PDB entry 7ZT6 | electron microscopy, 3.50 A resolution | chains A and B

[Chain A]
Name: X-ray repair cross-complementing protein 6
Source organism: Homo sapiens
Notes: EC 3.6.4.-, 4.2.99.-
UniProtKB: P12956 (XRCC6_HUMAN); residue numbers follow UniProt; this construct covers 1-609
Sequence (646 residues; each row starts with the number of its first residue; numbers below 1 keep their minus sign (Met-36 is residue -36)):
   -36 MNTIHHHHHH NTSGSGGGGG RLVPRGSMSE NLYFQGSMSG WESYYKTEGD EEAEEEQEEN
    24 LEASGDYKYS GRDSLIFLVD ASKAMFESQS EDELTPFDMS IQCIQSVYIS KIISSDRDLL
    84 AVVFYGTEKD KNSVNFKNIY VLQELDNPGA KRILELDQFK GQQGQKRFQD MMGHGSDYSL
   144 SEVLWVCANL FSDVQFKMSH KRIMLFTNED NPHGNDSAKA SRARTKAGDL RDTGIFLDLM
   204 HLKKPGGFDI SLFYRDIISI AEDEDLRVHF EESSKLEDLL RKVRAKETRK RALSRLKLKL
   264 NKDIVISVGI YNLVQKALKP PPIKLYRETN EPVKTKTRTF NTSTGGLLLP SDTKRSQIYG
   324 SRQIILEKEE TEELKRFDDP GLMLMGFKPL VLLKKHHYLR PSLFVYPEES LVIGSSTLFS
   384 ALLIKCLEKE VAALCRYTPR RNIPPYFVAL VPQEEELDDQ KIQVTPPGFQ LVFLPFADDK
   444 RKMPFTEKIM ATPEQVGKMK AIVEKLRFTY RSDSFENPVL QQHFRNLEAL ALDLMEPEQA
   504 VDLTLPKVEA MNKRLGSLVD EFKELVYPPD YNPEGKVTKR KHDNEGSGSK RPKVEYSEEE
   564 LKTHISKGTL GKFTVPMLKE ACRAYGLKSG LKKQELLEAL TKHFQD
Disordered / not traced: -36 to 33, 535-609
Sequence notes: initiating methionine (-36); expression tag (-35 to 0)
Small-molecule neighbours: inositol hexakisphosphate (IHP): Lys357, His359, His360, Lys443
Swiss-Prot annotation at these positions:
  - region: Val578 to Glu583 (Interaction with BAX)
  - active site: Lys31 (Schiff-base intermediate with DNA)
  - modified residue: Ser2 (N-acetylserine), Ser6 (Phosphoserine), Ser27 (Phosphoserine), Lys31 (N6-acetyllysine), Ser51 (Phosphoserine), Ser306 (Phosphoserine), Lys317 (N6-acetyllysine), Lys331 (N6-acetyllysine), Lys338 (N6-acetyllysine), Thr455 (Phosphothreonine), Lys461 (N6-acetyllysine), Ser477 (Phosphoserine), Ser520 (Phosphoserine), Lys539 (N6-acetyllysine), Lys542 (N6-acetyllysine), Lys544 (N6-acetyllysine), Ser550 (Phosphoserine), Lys553 (N6-acetyllysine), Lys556 (N6-acetyllysine), Ser560 (Phosphoserine) and 1 more in UniProt
  - cross-link (Glycyl lysine isopeptide (Lys-Gly)): Lys287 (interchain with G-Cter in SUMO2), Lys317 (interchain with G-Cter in SUMO2), Lys556 (interchain with G-Cter in SUMO2)
  - mutagenesis: Lys31 (K31A: Diminishes the ability to form a Schiff base. Abolishes adduct formation; when associated with A-160 and A-164), Lys160 (K160A: Abolishes adduct formation; when associated with A-31 and A-160), Lys164 (K164A: Abolishes adduct formation; when associated with A-31 and A-164), Lys539 (K539Q: Complete loss of suppression of BAX-induced apoptosis; K539R: No effect on suppression of BAX-induced apoptosis), Lys542 (K542Q: Complete loss of suppression of BAX-induced apoptosis; K542R: No effect on suppression of BAX-induced apoptosis), Lys544 (K544R: No effect on suppression of BAX-induced apoptosis), Lys553 (K553Q: Partial loss of suppression of BAX-induced apoptosis; K553R: No effect on suppression of BAX-induced apoptosis), Lys556 (K556R: No effect on suppression of BAX-induced apoptosis), Lys570 (K570R: Loss of methylation; loss of anti-apoptotic activity; no effect on XRCC5 stabilization)

[Chain B]
Name: X-ray repair cross-complementing protein 5
Source organism: Homo sapiens
Notes: EC 3.6.4.-
UniProtKB: P13010 (XRCC5_HUMAN); residues 1-732 here = UniProt positions 1-732
Sequence (732 residues; each row starts with the number of its first residue):
     1 MVRSGNKAAV VLCMDVGFTM SNSIPGIESP FEQAKKVITM FVQRQVFAEN KDEIALVLFG
    61 TDGTDNPLSG GDQYQNITVH RHLMLPDFDL LEDIESKIQP GSQQADFLDA LIVSMDVIQH
   121 ETIGKKFEKR HIEIFTDLSS RFSKSQLDII IHSLKKCDIS LQFFLPFSLG KEDGSGDRGD
   181 GPFRLGGHGP SFPLKGITEQ QKEGLEIVKM VMISLEGEDG LDEIYSFSES LRKLCVFKKI
   241 ERHSIHWPCR LTIGSNLSIR IAAYKSILQE RVKKTWTVVD AKTLKKEDIQ KETVYCLNDD
   301 DETEVLKEDI IQGFRYGSDI VPFSKVDEEQ MKYKSEGKCF SVLGFCKSSQ VQRRFFMGNQ
   361 VLKVFAARDD EAAAVALSSL IHALDDLDMV AIVRYAYDKR ANPQVGVAFP HIKHNYECLV
   421 YVQLPFMEDL RQYMFSSLKN SKKYAPTEAQ LNAVDALIDS MSLAKKDEKT DTLEDLFPTT
   481 KIPNPRFQRL FQCLLHRALH PREPLPPIQQ HIWNMLNPPA EVTTKSQIPL SKIKTLFPLI
   541 EAKKKDQVTA QEIFQDNHED GPTAKKLKTE QGGAHFSVSS LAEGSVTSVG SVNPAENFRV
   601 LVKQKKASFE EASNQLINHI EQFLDTNETP YFMKSIDCIR AFREEAIKFS EEQRFNNFLK
   661 ALQEKVEIKQ LNHFWEIVVQ DGITLITKEE ASGSSVTAEE AKKFLAPKDK PSGDTAAVFE
   721 EGGDVDDLLD MI
Disordered / not traced: 1-5, 171-180, 546-732
Small-molecule neighbours: inositol hexakisphosphate (IHP): Asp222, Lys363, His411, Lys413, Tyr416, Lys481
Swiss-Prot annotation at these positions:
  - region: Leu138 to Leu165 (Leucine-zipper)
  - motif: Glu720 to Leu728 (EEXXXDL motif)
  - modified residue: Lys144 (N6-acetyllysine), Ser255 (Phosphoserine), Ser258 (Phosphoserine), Lys265 (N6-acetyllysine), Ser318 (Phosphoserine), Lys332 (N6-acetyllysine), Thr535 (Phosphothreonine), Ser577 (Phosphoserine), Ser579 (Phosphoserine), Ser580 (Phosphoserine), Lys660 (N6-acetyllysine), Lys665 (N6-acetyllysine), Thr715 (Phosphothreonine)
  - cross-link (Glycyl lysine isopeptide (Lys-Gly)): Lys195 (interchain with G-Cter in SUMO2), Lys532 (interchain with G-Cter in SUMO2), Lys534 (interchain with G-Cter in SUMO2), Lys566 (interchain with G-Cter in SUMO2), Lys568 (interchain with G-Cter in SUMO2), Lys669 (interchain with G-Cter in SUMO2), Lys688 (interchain with G-Cter in SUMO2)
  - mutagenesis: Glu720 to Glu721 (Abolishes interaction with PRKDC and its recruitment to sites of DNA damage), Asp726 to Asp727 (Abolishes interaction with PRKDC and its recruitment to sites of DNA damage)

[Chain A / chain B interface]
Residue-residue contacts - 318 pairs, chain A then chain B:
  Ile75(A) - Tyr316(B)  hydrophobic
  Asn110(A) - Ser318(B)
  Pro111(A) - Gly317(B)
  Pro111(A) - Ser318(B)  hydrogen bond (backbone-side chain)
  Gly112(A) - Ser318(B)
  Gly112(A) - Asp319(B)
  Ala113(A) - Asp319(B)  hydrogen bond (backbone-side chain)
  Glu227(A) - Ser436(B)
  Ala248(A) - Gln432(B)
  Thr251(A) - Gln432(B)
  Thr251(A) - Tyr433(B)
  Arg252(A) - Tyr433(B)
  Lys253(A) - Met434(B)
  Ile267(A) - Leu530(B)
  Ile267(A) - Lys534(B)
  Val268(A) - Leu539(B)
  Tyr274(A) - Phe435(B)  hydrophobic
  Asn275(A) - Arg431(B)
  Leu276(A) - Asp429(B)
  Leu276(A) - Leu430(B)
  Leu276(A) - Arg431(B)  hydrogen bond (backbone-backbone)
  Leu276(A) - Tyr433(B)  hydrophobic
  Val277(A) - Met357(B)  hydrophobic
  Val277(A) - Asp429(B)
  Val277(A) - Leu430(B)  hydrophobic
  Gln278(A) - Asp429(B)  hydrogen bond (backbone-backbone)
  Gln278(A) - Arg431(B)  hydrogen bond
  Lys279(A) - Met357(B)
  Lys279(A) - Gln423(B)
  Lys279(A) - Asp429(B)
  Ala280(A) - Glu428(B)
  Ala280(A) - Asp429(B)  hydrogen bond (backbone-side chain)
  Pro283(A) - Phe314(B)
  Pro285(A) - Gln312(B)
  Pro285(A) - Gly313(B)
  Pro285(A) - Phe314(B)  hydrophobic
  Ile286(A) - Gln312(B)
  Ile286(A) - Gly313(B)  hydrogen bond (backbone-backbone)
  Lys287(A) - Ile310(B)
  Lys287(A) - Ile311(B)
  Leu288(A) - Asp309(B)
  Leu288(A) - Ile310(B)
  Leu288(A) - Ile311(B)  hydrogen bond (backbone-backbone)
  Leu288(A) - Gly313(B)
  Leu288(A) - Ile320(B)  hydrophobic
  Leu288(A) - Val321(B)
  Tyr289(A) - Val305(B)  hydrophobic
  Tyr289(A) - Asp309(B)
  Tyr289(A) - Ile311(B)
  Arg290(A) - Glu308(B)
  Arg290(A) - Asp309(B)  hydrogen bond (backbone-backbone)
  Arg290(A) - Ile311(B)
  Glu294(A) - Leu297(B)
  Glu294(A) - Asn298(B)
  Glu294(A) - Asp299(B)  hydrogen bond (side chain-backbone)
  Pro295(A) - Asn298(B)
  Val296(A) - Cys296(B)
  Lys297(A) - Tyr295(B)
  Lys297(A) - Cys296(B)  hydrogen bond (backbone-backbone)
  Lys297(A) - Asn298(B)  hydrogen bond
  Thr298(A) - Thr293(B)  hydrogen bond
  Thr298(A) - Val294(B)  hydrogen bond (side chain-backbone)
  Thr298(A) - Tyr295(B)
  Thr298(A) - Cys296(B)
  Lys299(A) - Cys296(B)
  Thr300(A) - Thr293(B)  hydrogen bond (backbone-side chain)
  Thr300(A) - Val294(B)
  Arg301(A) - Lys291(B)  hydrogen bond (backbone-side chain)
  Arg301(A) - Glu292(B)
  Thr302(A) - Lys291(B)  hydrogen bond (backbone-side chain)
  Thr302(A) - Glu292(B)  hydrogen bond (backbone-backbone)
  Phe303(A) - Gln290(B)
  Phe303(A) - Lys291(B)
  Asn304(A) - Gln290(B)  hydrogen bond (backbone-backbone)
  Ser306(A) - Asp288(B)
  Ser306(A) - Ile289(B)
  Leu311(A) - Ile289(B)  hydrophobic
  Asp315(A) - Val279(B)
  Asp315(A) - Asp280(B)
  Asp315(A) - Ala281(B)  hydrogen bond (backbone-backbone)
  Thr316(A) - Val278(B)
  Thr316(A) - Val279(B)
  Lys317(A) - Thr277(B)
  Lys317(A) - Val278(B)
  Lys317(A) - Val279(B)  hydrogen bond (backbone-backbone)
  Lys317(A) - Ala281(B)
  Arg318(A) - Trp276(B)
  Arg318(A) - Thr277(B)
  Arg318(A) - Val278(B)
  Ser319(A) - Trp276(B)
  Ser319(A) - Thr277(B)  hydrogen bond (backbone-side chain)
  Gln320(A) - Lys274(B)  hydrogen bond (side chain-backbone)
  Gln320(A) - Thr275(B)  hydrogen bond (side chain-backbone)
  Gln320(A) - Trp276(B)
  Ile321(A) - Lys274(B)
  Tyr322(A) - Phe88(B)
  Tyr322(A) - Lys274(B)
  Arg325(A) - Phe88(B)
  Arg325(A) - Asp89(B)  salt bridge
  Arg325(A) - Ala498(B)
  Gln326(A) - Leu284(B)
  Ile327(A) - Leu494(B)  hydrophobic
  Ile327(A) - Arg497(B)
  Ile327(A) - Ala498(B)  hydrophobic
  Ile328(A) - Arg497(B)
  Leu329(A) - Trp276(B)  hydrophobic
  Leu329(A) - Arg497(B)
  Glu333(A) - Arg497(B)  salt bridge
  Glu333(A) - Leu505(B)
  Thr334(A) - Trp276(B)
  Leu337(A) - Arg489(B)
  Leu337(A) - Cys493(B)  hydrophobic
  Arg339(A) - Ile508(B)
  Phe340(A) - Pro485(B)
  Phe340(A) - Ile508(B)  hydrophobic
  Phe340(A) - Trp513(B)
  Met348(A) - Met461(B)
  Met348(A) - Pro518(B)
  Gly349(A) - Met461(B)
  Gly349(A) - Leu463(B)
  Phe350(A) - Ile458(B)  hydrophobic
  Phe350(A) - Met461(B)  hydrogen bond (backbone-backbone)
  Phe350(A) - Ser462(B)
  Phe350(A) - Leu463(B)  hydrogen bond (backbone-backbone)
  Lys351(A) - Asp475(B)  salt bridge
  Lys351(A) - Phe477(B)
  Lys351(A) - Thr479(B)
  Pro352(A) - Ala464(B)
  Leu355(A) - Ala464(B)  hydrophobic
  Leu355(A) - Leu473(B)
  Lys357(A) - Arg353(B)
  Lys358(A) - Arg353(B)
  Lys358(A) - Phe356(B)
  Lys358(A) - Phe409(B)
  His359(A) - Val361(B)
  His359(A) - Phe409(B)
  His359(A) - His411(B)
  His360(A) - Arg353(B)
  Tyr361(A) - Ile267(B)
  Tyr361(A) - Phe356(B)  hydrophobic
  Tyr361(A) - Met357(B)  hydrogen bond (side chain-backbone)
  Tyr361(A) - Gly358(B)  hydrogen bond (side chain-backbone)
  Tyr361(A) - Gln360(B)
  Tyr361(A) - Val361(B)
  Leu362(A) - Ile267(B)  hydrophobic
  Leu362(A) - Asn359(B)
  Pro364(A) - Gly358(B)
  Phe367(A) - Phe435(B)  hydrophobic
  Tyr369(A) - Phe435(B)  hydrophobic
  Tyr369(A) - Ser436(B)  hydrogen bond (side chain-backbone)
  Tyr369(A) - Leu438(B)
  Glu372(A) - Tyr444(B)  hydrogen bond
  Ser373(A) - Ala542(B)
  Leu374(A) - Ile540(B)
  Leu374(A) - Glu541(B)
  Leu374(A) - Ala542(B)  hydrogen bond (backbone-backbone)
  Val375(A) - Ile540(B)
  Val375(A) - Glu541(B)
  Ile376(A) - Pro538(B)
  Ile376(A) - Leu539(B)
  Ile376(A) - Ile540(B)  hydrogen bond (backbone-backbone)
  Gly377(A) - Leu539(B)
  Ser378(A) - Leu539(B)
  Thr380(A) - Tyr444(B)
  Leu381(A) - Phe537(B)  hydrophobic
  Phe382(A) - Leu438(B)  hydrophobic
  Ser383(A) - Leu438(B)
  Ala384(A) - Pro446(B)  hydrophobic
  Ala384(A) - Leu451(B)  hydrophobic
  Leu385(A) - Val454(B)  hydrophobic
  Lys388(A) - Leu451(B)
  Lys388(A) - Val454(B)
  Lys388(A) - Asp455(B)
  Cys389(A) - Ile458(B)  hydrophobic
  Lys392(A) - Asp455(B)
  Lys392(A) - Asp459(B)  salt bridge
  Val394(A) - Ile458(B)  hydrophobic
  Leu397(A) - Leu463(B)  hydrophobic
  Leu397(A) - Phe477(B)  hydrophobic
  Leu397(A) - Thr479(B)
  Arg399(A) - Leu516(B)  hydrogen bond (side chain-backbone)
  Arg399(A) - Asn517(B)  hydrogen bond
  Pro407(A) - Arg486(B)
  Tyr409(A) - Gln269(B)  hydrogen bond
  Phe410(A) - Thr479(B)
  Phe410(A) - Leu516(B)  hydrophobic
  Gln416(A) - Arg354(B)
  Glu417(A) - Lys439(B)  salt bridge
  Glu418(A) - Ser437(B)
  Gln426(A) - Met434(B)
  Gln426(A) - Phe435(B)
  Val427(A) - Arg354(B)
  Thr428(A) - Gln352(B)  hydrogen bond
  Thr428(A) - Arg354(B)  hydrogen bond
  Pro429(A) - Phe435(B)  hydrophobic
  Gln433(A) - Arg353(B)
  Gln433(A) - Arg354(B)
  Val435(A) - Arg353(B)
  Leu437(A) - Thr479(B)
  Pro438(A) - Thr480(B)
  Phe439(A) - Thr480(B)
  Phe439(A) - Ile482(B)
  Phe439(A) - Pro483(B)
  Phe439(A) - Asn484(B)
  Phe439(A) - Pro485(B)
  Ala440(A) - Leu234(B)
  Ala440(A) - Thr480(B)  hydrogen bond (backbone-backbone)
  Ala440(A) - Lys481(B)
  Ala440(A) - Ile482(B)  hydrogen bond (backbone-backbone)
  Ala440(A) - Pro483(B)
  Asp441(A) - Arg44(B)  salt bridge
  Asp441(A) - Leu234(B)
  Asp441(A) - Pro483(B)
  Asp441(A) - Asn484(B)  hydrogen bond (side chain-backbone)
  Asp441(A) - Phe487(B)
  Asp442(A) - Ser266(B)
  Asp442(A) - Ile267(B)
  Asp442(A) - Leu268(B)  hydrogen bond (backbone-backbone)
  Asp442(A) - Gln269(B)
  Asp442(A) - Glu270(B)  hydrogen bond (side chain-backbone)
  Lys443(A) - Ser266(B)
  Arg444(A) - Lys265(B)
  Arg444(A) - Ser266(B)  hydrogen bond (backbone-backbone)
  Arg444(A) - Leu268(B)  hydrogen bond (side chain-backbone)
  Arg444(A) - Glu270(B)  salt bridge
  Lys445(A) - Glu241(B)
  Met446(A) - Tyr264(B)  hydrophobic
  Met446(A) - Ser266(B)  hydrogen bond
  Met446(A) - Lys363(B)
  Met446(A) - Phe365(B)  hydrophobic
  Pro447(A) - Arg368(B)  hydrogen bond (backbone-side chain)
  Phe448(A) - Arg368(B)
  Phe448(A) - Tyr416(B)  hydrophobic
  Thr449(A) - Arg368(B)
  Lys451(A) - Lys413(B)
  Lys451(A) - His414(B)
  Lys451(A) - Asn415(B)
  Lys451(A) - Tyr416(B)
  Lys451(A) - Glu417(B)  salt bridge
  Ile452(A) - Ser378(B)  hydrogen bond (backbone-side chain)
  Ile452(A) - Glu417(B)
  Met453(A) - Ser378(B)
  Ala454(A) - Val375(B)
  Ala454(A) - Ser378(B)
  Ala454(A) - Ser379(B)
  Gln458(A) - Val375(B)
  Gln458(A) - Ser379(B)  hydrogen bond (backbone-side chain)
  Val459(A) - Ser379(B)
  Val459(A) - His382(B)
  Val459(A) - Ala383(B)
  Val459(A) - Asp386(B)
  Met462(A) - Ser379(B)
  Met462(A) - Leu380(B)  hydrophobic
  Met462(A) - Ala383(B)  hydrophobic
  Lys463(A) - Ala383(B)
  Lys463(A) - Asp386(B)
  Lys463(A) - Leu387(B)
  Val466(A) - Phe345(B)  hydrophobic
  Glu467(A) - Leu387(B)
  Leu469(A) - Ile253(B)  hydrophobic
  Leu469(A) - Gly344(B)
  Leu469(A) - Phe345(B)  hydrogen bond (backbone-backbone)
  Arg470(A) - Phe345(B)
  Arg470(A) - Lys347(B)
  Arg470(A) - Met389(B)  hydrogen bond
  Phe471(A) - Gly344(B)
  Phe471(A) - Phe345(B)  hydrogen bond (backbone-backbone)
  Phe471(A) - Cys346(B)
  Thr472(A) - Gln350(B)  hydrogen bond
  Tyr473(A) - Cys346(B)  hydrophobic
  Tyr473(A) - Gln350(B)  hydrogen bond (backbone-side chain)
  Tyr473(A) - Leu424(B)
  Ser475(A) - Phe355(B)
  Ser475(A) - Leu430(B)
  Asp476(A) - Met427(B)
  Ser477(A) - Met427(B)  hydrogen bond (backbone-side chain)
  Phe478(A) - Leu343(B)  hydrophobic
  Phe478(A) - Phe426(B)
  Phe478(A) - Met427(B)  hydrogen bond (backbone-side chain)
  Glu479(A) - Phe426(B)
  Glu479(A) - Met427(B)
  Glu479(A) - Glu428(B)
  Asn480(A) - Phe426(B)
  Asn480(A) - Glu428(B)
  Val482(A) - Asn402(B)
  Gln484(A) - Glu428(B)  hydrogen bond
  Gln485(A) - Tyr333(B)
  His486(A) - Phe314(B)
  Phe487(A) - Tyr316(B)  hydrophobic
  Asn489(A) - Met331(B)  hydrogen bond (side chain-backbone)
  Leu490(A) - Phe314(B)  hydrophobic
  Glu491(A) - Tyr316(B)
  Leu493(A) - Val321(B)  hydrophobic
  Pro500(A) - Met331(B)  hydrophobic
  Asp505(A) - Arg394(B)  salt bridge
  Thr507(A) - Leu343(B)
  Thr507(A) - Arg394(B)
  Leu508(A) - Arg394(B)
  Pro509(A) - Ser341(B)
  Pro509(A) - Val342(B)
  Pro509(A) - Leu343(B)  hydrophobic
  Val511(A) - Gly254(B)
  Val511(A) - Ser255(B)
  Met514(A) - Gly254(B)
  Asn515(A) - Gly254(B)
  Asn515(A) - Ser255(B)  hydrogen bond (side chain-backbone)
  Val522(A) - Leu257(B)  hydrophobic
  Phe525(A) - Leu257(B)  hydrophobic
  Phe525(A) - Ala376(B)  hydrophobic
  Lys526(A) - Asn256(B)
  Val529(A) - Ala372(B)
  Val529(A) - Val375(B)  hydrophobic
  Tyr530(A) - Ser258(B)  hydrogen bond (side chain-backbone)
  Tyr530(A) - Ile259(B)
  Tyr530(A) - Ala372(B)  hydrophobic
  Pro531(A) - Ala372(B)
  Tyr534(A) - Asp370(B)  hydrogen bond
  Tyr534(A) - Ala372(B)  hydrophobic
Interface residues without a listed pair, chain A (185 interface residues in all): Ile76, Asp226, Arg247, Arg254, Leu263, Asn264, Asp266, Ile269, Lys282, Pro284, Thr305, Ser314, Glu336, Lys338, Val354, Arg363, Ser365, Pro370, Ser379, Leu386, Pro430, Pro481, Ala494, Leu518
Interface residues without a listed pair, chain B (181 interface residues in all): Phe47, Glu49, His243, Arg260, Glu302, Pro322, Phe323, Glu328, Lys332, Ala373, Ala374, Leu384, Ile392, Pro403, Gln404, Val405, Val420, Val422, Pro425, Asn440, Lys443, Leu457, Leu490, Ile512, Ile533

[In short]
Chain A and chain B form an interface of 185 and 181 residues respectively, with 60 hydrogen bonds and 9 salt
bridges. Polar contacts include Arg325(A)-Asp89(B), Glu333(A)-Arg497(B) and Lys351(A)-Asp475(B). Inositol
hexakisphosphate is bound between chain A and chain B.
Chain A is X-ray repair cross-complementing protein 6 and chain B is X-ray repair cross-complementing protein
5, both from Homo sapiens; the structure, Cryo-EM structure of Ku 70/80 bound to inositol hexakisphosphate,
was determined by electron microscopy, deposited together with 7Z6O and 7ZVT.
